Entry 6KQD (X-ray diffraction, 3.30 A resolution); this record covers chains D and G of the 9 polymer chains in the assembly.

Chain D:
Molecule: DNA-directed RNA polymerase subunit beta'
From: Thermus thermophilus (strain HB8 / ATCC 27634 / DSM 579)
Notes: EC 2.7.7.6
UniProtKB: Q8RQE8 (RPOC_THET8); numbering as in UniProt (aligned over 1-1524)
Amino-acid sequence (1524 residues; each row starts with the number of its first residue):
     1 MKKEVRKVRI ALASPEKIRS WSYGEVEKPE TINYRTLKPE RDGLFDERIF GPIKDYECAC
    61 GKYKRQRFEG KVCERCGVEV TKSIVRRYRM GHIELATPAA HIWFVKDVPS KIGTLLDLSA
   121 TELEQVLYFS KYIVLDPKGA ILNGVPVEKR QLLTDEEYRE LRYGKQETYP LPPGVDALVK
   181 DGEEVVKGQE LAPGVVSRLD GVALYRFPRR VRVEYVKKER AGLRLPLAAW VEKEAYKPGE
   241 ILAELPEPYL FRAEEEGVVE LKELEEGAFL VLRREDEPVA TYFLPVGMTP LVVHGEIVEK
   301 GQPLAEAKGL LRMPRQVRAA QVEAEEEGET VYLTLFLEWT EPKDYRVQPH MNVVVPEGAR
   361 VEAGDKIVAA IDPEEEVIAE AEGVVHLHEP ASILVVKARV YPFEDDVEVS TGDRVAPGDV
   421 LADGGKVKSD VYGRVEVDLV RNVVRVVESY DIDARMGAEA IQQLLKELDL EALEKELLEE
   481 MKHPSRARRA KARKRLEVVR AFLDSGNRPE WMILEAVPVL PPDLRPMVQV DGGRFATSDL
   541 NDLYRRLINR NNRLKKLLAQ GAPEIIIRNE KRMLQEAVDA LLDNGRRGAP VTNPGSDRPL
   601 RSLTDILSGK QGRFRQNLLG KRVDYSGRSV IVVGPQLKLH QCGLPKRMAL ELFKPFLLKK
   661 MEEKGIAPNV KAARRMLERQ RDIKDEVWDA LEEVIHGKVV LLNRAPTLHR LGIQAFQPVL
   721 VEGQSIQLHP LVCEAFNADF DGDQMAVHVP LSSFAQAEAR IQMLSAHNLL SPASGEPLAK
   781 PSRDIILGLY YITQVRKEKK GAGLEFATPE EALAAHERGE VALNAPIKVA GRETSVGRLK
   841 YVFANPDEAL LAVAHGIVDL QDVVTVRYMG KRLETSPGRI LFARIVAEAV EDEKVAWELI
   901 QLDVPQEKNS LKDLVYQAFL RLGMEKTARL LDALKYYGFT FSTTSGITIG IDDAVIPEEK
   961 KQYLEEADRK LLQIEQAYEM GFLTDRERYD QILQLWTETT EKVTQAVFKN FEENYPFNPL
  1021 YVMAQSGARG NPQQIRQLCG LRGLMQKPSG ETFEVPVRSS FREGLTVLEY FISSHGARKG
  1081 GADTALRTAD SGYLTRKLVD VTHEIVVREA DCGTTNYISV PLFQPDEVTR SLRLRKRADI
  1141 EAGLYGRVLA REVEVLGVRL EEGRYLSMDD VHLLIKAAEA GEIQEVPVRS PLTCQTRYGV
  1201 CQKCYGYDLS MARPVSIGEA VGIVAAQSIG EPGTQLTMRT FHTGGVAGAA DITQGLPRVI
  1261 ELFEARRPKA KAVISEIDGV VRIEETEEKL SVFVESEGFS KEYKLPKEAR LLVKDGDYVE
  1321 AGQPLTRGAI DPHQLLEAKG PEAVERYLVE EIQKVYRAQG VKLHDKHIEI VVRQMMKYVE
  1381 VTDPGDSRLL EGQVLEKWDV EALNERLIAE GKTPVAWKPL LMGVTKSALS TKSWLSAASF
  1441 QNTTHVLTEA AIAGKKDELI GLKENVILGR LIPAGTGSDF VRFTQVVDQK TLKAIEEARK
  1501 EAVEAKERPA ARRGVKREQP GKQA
Disordered / not traced: 1-2, 1238-1251, 1503-1524
Metal / ion sites: Zn2+ site 1: Cys58, Cys60, Cys73, Cys76; Mg2+ site 1: Asp739, Asp741, Asp743 (shared with 1 residue of chain I); Mg2+ site 2 near Lys840 (its only coordinating residue here); Zn2+ site 2: Cys1112, Cys1194, Cys1201, Cys1204

Chain G:
Molecule: 21-nt DNA strand
Sequence (21 nucleotides; each row starts with the number of its first residue):
     1 CCTGCATCCG TGAGTCCAGG G
Disordered / not traced: 1-3, 20-21

Chain D / chain G interface:
Contacting residue pairs - 19 pairs, chain D then chain G:
  Arg486(D) with DG4(G), hydrogen bond to the phosphate
  Arg586(D) with DG10(G), salt bridge to the phosphate
  Lys610(D) with DG14(G), salt bridge to the phosphate; DT15(G), salt bridge to the phosphate
  Arg615(D) with DA13(G), salt bridge to the phosphate; DT15(G), salt bridge to the phosphate
  Arg622(D) with DC17(G), salt bridge to the phosphate
  Arg628(D) with DC16(G), sugar contact; DC17(G), sugar contact
  Ala705(D) with DT15(G), base contact; DC16(G), sugar contact
  Pro706(D) with DT15(G), base contact
  Thr1088(D) with DG14(G), base contact
  Ala1089(D) with DG14(G), base contact
  Gly1092(D) with DG14(G), sugar contact
  Tyr1093(D) with DA13(G), sugar contact
  Gln1441(D) with DG12(G), sugar contact
  Asn1442(D) with DT11(G), phosphate contact; DG12(G), hydrogen bond to the phosphate
Other interface residues (no listed pair), chain D (16 interface residues in all): Lys106, Thr1443

Overview:
The interface between chain D and chain G involves 16 residues on one side and 9 on the other, with 2 hydrogen
bonds and 6 salt bridges. Polar pairs include Arg486(D)-DG4(G), Asn1442(D)-DG12(G) and Arg586(D)-DG10(G).
Cys58(D), Cys60(D), Cys73(D) and Cys76(D) coordinate Zn2+ site 1.
Chain D is DNA-directed RNA polymerase subunit beta' (Thermus thermophilus (strain HB8 / ATCC 27634 / DSM
579)) and chain G is a 21-nt DNA strand; the structure, Thermus thermophilus initial transcription complex
comprising sigma A and 5'-OH RNA of 3 nt, was determined by X-ray diffraction (same publication as 6KQE, 6KQF,
6KQG, 6KQH, 6KQL, 6KQM and 6 further entries).
